6YPX - chains AAA and BBB; structure by X-ray diffraction, 2.11 A resolution.

== Chain AAA (and BBB) ==
Protein: Histidine triad nucleotide-binding protein 2, mitochondrial
From: Homo sapiens
Notes: EC 3.-.-.-; chain BBB of this document is another copy of the same molecule, construct and numbering; everything in this record applies to it too
Reference sequence: Q9BX68 (HINT2_HUMAN); numbering as in UniProt (aligned over 1-163)
Sequence (163 residues; row label = number of the first residue in the row):
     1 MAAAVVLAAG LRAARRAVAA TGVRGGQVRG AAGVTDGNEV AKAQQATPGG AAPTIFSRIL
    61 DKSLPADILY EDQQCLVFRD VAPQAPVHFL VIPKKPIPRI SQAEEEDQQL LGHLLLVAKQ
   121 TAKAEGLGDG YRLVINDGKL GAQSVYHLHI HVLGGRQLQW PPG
Not modelled in the structure: 1-50
Swiss-Prot annotation at these positions:
  - motif: His147 to His151 (Histidine triad motif)
  - active site: His149 (Tele-AMP-histidine intermediate)
  - binding site (AMP): Ser63, Asp80, Asn136, Ala142 to Val145, His149 to His151
  - modified residue (N6-acetyllysine): Lys119, Lys139

== Chain AAA / chain BBB interface ==
Contacting residue pairs (99; chain AAA residue first):
  Gln84(AAA) - Trp160(BBB)
  Gln84(AAA) - Pro161(BBB)
  Ile100(AAA) - Lys119(BBB)
  Ile100(AAA) - Tyr131(BBB)
  Ser101(AAA) - Lys119(BBB)
  Ser101(AAA) - Tyr131(BBB)
  Ala103(AAA) - Lys119(BBB)  hydrogen bond (backbone-side chain)
  Glu104(AAA) - Leu116(BBB)
  Glu105(AAA) - Leu116(BBB)
  Gln108(AAA) - Gln109(BBB)  hydrogen bond (side chain-backbone)
  Gln108(AAA) - Gly112(BBB)
  Gln108(AAA) - His113(BBB)
  Gln108(AAA) - Leu116(BBB)
  Gln109(AAA) - Gln108(BBB)  hydrogen bond (backbone-side chain)
  Gln109(AAA) - Gln109(BBB)
  Leu111(AAA) - Gly112(BBB)
  Leu111(AAA) - Leu115(BBB)
  Leu111(AAA) - Leu116(BBB)  hydrophobic
  Gly112(AAA) - Gln108(BBB)
  Gly112(AAA) - Leu111(BBB)
  Gly112(AAA) - Gly112(BBB)
  His113(AAA) - Gln108(BBB)
  Leu115(AAA) - Leu111(BBB)
  Leu115(AAA) - Leu115(BBB)  hydrophobic
  Leu115(AAA) - Ile135(BBB)  hydrophobic
  Leu116(AAA) - Glu104(BBB)
  Leu116(AAA) - Glu105(BBB)
  Leu116(AAA) - Gln108(BBB)
  Leu116(AAA) - Leu111(BBB)  hydrophobic
  Lys119(AAA) - Ile100(BBB)
  Lys119(AAA) - Ala103(BBB)  hydrogen bond (side chain-backbone)
  Gln120(AAA) - Glu105(BBB)  hydrogen bond
  Asp129(AAA) - Lys139(BBB)  hydrogen bond (backbone-backbone)
  Asp129(AAA) - Leu140(BBB)  hydrogen bond (backbone-backbone)
  Gly130(AAA) - Asp137(BBB)
  Gly130(AAA) - Leu140(BBB)
  Tyr131(AAA) - Ile100(BBB)
  Tyr131(AAA) - Ser101(BBB)
  Tyr131(AAA) - Asn136(BBB)
  Tyr131(AAA) - Asp137(BBB)  hydrogen bond (backbone-backbone)
  Tyr131(AAA) - Gly141(BBB)
  Arg132(AAA) - Val134(BBB)
  Arg132(AAA) - Ile135(BBB)
  Arg132(AAA) - Asn136(BBB)  hydrogen bond
  Arg132(AAA) - Gly141(BBB)  hydrogen bond (side chain-backbone)
  Arg132(AAA) - Ala142(BBB)
  Arg132(AAA) - Pro162(BBB)  hydrogen bond (side chain-backbone)
  Arg132(AAA) - Gly163(BBB)
  Leu133(AAA) - Leu133(BBB)
  Leu133(AAA) - Val134(BBB)
  Leu133(AAA) - Ile135(BBB)  hydrogen bond (backbone-backbone)
  Val134(AAA) - Arg132(BBB)
  Val134(AAA) - Leu133(BBB)
  Val134(AAA) - Pro162(BBB)  hydrophobic
  Ile135(AAA) - Leu115(BBB)  hydrophobic
  Ile135(AAA) - Arg132(BBB)
  Ile135(AAA) - Leu133(BBB)  hydrogen bond (backbone-backbone)
  Asn136(AAA) - Tyr131(BBB)
  Asn136(AAA) - Arg132(BBB)  hydrogen bond
  Asn136(AAA) - Trp160(BBB)
  Asp137(AAA) - Gly130(BBB)
  Asp137(AAA) - Tyr131(BBB)  hydrogen bond (backbone-backbone)
  Lys139(AAA) - Asp129(BBB)
  Lys139(AAA) - Gln157(BBB)  hydrogen bond (backbone-side chain)
  Leu140(AAA) - Asp129(BBB)  hydrogen bond (backbone-backbone)
  Leu140(AAA) - Gly130(BBB)
  Leu140(AAA) - Arg156(BBB)
  Leu140(AAA) - Gln157(BBB)  hydrogen bond (backbone-side chain)
  Leu140(AAA) - Leu158(BBB)  hydrogen bond (backbone-backbone)
  Gly141(AAA) - Tyr131(BBB)
  Gly141(AAA) - Arg132(BBB)  hydrogen bond (backbone-side chain)
  Ala142(AAA) - Arg132(BBB)
  Ala142(AAA) - Gln157(BBB)
  Ala142(AAA) - Leu158(BBB)
  His151(AAA) - Trp160(BBB)
  Arg156(AAA) - Leu140(BBB)
  Arg156(AAA) - Gly163(BBB)  hydrogen bond (side chain-backbone)
  Gln157(AAA) - Lys139(BBB)  hydrogen bond (side chain-backbone)
  Gln157(AAA) - Leu140(BBB)  hydrogen bond (side chain-backbone)
  Gln157(AAA) - Ala142(BBB)
  Leu158(AAA) - Leu140(BBB)  hydrogen bond (backbone-backbone)
  Leu158(AAA) - Ala142(BBB)
  Leu158(AAA) - Gly163(BBB)
  Gln159(AAA) - Gly163(BBB)  hydrogen bond (backbone-backbone)
  Trp160(AAA) - Gln84(BBB)
  Trp160(AAA) - Asn136(BBB)
  Trp160(AAA) - His151(BBB)
  Pro161(AAA) - Gln84(BBB)
  Pro162(AAA) - Arg132(BBB)  hydrogen bond (backbone-side chain)
  Pro162(AAA) - Val134(BBB)  hydrophobic
  Pro162(AAA) - Pro162(BBB)
  Pro162(AAA) - Gly163(BBB)
  Gly163(AAA) - Arg132(BBB)
  Gly163(AAA) - Arg156(BBB)  hydrogen bond (backbone-side chain)
  Gly163(AAA) - Leu158(BBB)
  Gly163(AAA) - Gln159(BBB)  hydrogen bond (backbone-backbone)
  Gly163(AAA) - Pro161(BBB)
  Gly163(AAA) - Pro162(BBB)
  Gly163(AAA) - Gly163(BBB)
Other interface residues (no listed pair), chain AAA (41 interface residues in all): His88, Gly138, Leu153, Gly155
Other interface residues (no listed pair), chain BBB (40 interface residues in all): His88, Gln120, Gly138, Leu153

== In short ==
41 residues of chain AAA and 40 residues of chain BBB are in contact; the contacts include 28 hydrogen bonds.
Polar pairs include Ala103(AAA)-Lys119(BBB), Gln108(AAA)-Gln109(BBB) and Gln120(AAA)-Glu105(BBB). From
UniProt: active-site residue His149(AAA) and 10 AMP-binding residues on chain AAA.
Both chains are Histidine triad nucleotide-binding protein 2, mitochondrial (Homo sapiens). Entry 6YPX (Human
histidine triad nucleotide-binding protein 2 (hHINT2) refined to 2.11 A in C2221 space group) was determined
by X-ray diffraction, deposited together with 6YVP, 6YI0, 6YPR, 6YQD and 6YQM.
